7MT0 - chains C and D of the 60 polymer chains in the assembly; structure by electron microscopy, 2.82 A resolution.

== Chain C (and D) ==
Name: Capsid protein VP1
Source organism: Adeno-associated virus 9
Notes: chain D of this document is another copy of the same molecule, construct and numbering; everything in this record applies to it too
Reference sequence: Q6JC40 (Q6JC40_9VIRU); residue numbers follow UniProt; this construct covers 219-736
Amino-acid sequence (518 residues; each row starts with the number of its first residue):
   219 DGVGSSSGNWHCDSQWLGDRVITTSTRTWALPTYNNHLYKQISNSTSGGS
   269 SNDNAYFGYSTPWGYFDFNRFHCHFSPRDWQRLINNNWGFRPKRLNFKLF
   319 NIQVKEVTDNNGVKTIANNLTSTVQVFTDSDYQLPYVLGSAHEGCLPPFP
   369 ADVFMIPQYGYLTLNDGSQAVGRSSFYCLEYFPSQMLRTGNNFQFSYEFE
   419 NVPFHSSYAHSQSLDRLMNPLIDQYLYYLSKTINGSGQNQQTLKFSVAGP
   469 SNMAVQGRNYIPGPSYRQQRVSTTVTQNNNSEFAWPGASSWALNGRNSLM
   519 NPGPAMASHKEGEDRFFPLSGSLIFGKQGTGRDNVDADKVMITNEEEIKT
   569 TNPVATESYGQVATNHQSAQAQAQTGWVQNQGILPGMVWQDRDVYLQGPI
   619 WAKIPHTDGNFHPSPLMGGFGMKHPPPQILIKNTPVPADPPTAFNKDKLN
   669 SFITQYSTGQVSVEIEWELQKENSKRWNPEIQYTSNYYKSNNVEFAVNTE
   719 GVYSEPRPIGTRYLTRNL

== How chain C and chain D interact ==
Pairs across the interface (95):
  D219(C) with S223(D), hydrogen bond (backbone-side chain)
  L256(C) with E718(D)
  Y257(C) with F367(D), hydrophobic; A369(D), hydrophobic; V715(D); G719(D)
  K258(C) with N716(D); T717(D)
  Q259(C) with N709(D); N710(D), hydrogen bond; N716(D); T717(D)
  Y277(C) with V711(D); A714(D)
  E324(C) with I334(D); N336(D)
  N328(C) with V331(D)
  N337(C) with N336(D), hydrogen bond
  T339(C) with Q321(D), hydrogen bond; K323(D); N336(D), hydrogen bond; L338(D)
  S340(C) with Q321(D)
  Q343(C) with W228(D)
  D384(C) with K707(D), salt bridge
  Q387(C) with K707(D); S708(D); N709(D), hydrogen bond
  A388(C) with K707(D); S708(D), hydrogen bond (backbone-backbone); V711(D), hydrophobic
  V389(C) with Y705(D)
  G390(C) with N704(D); Y705(D)
  R391(C) with Y705(D), hydrogen bond
  S392(C) with V711(D)
  F394(C) with F367(D), hydrophobic; A714(D), hydrophobic; V715(D), hydrophobic
  C396(C) with F367(D), hydrophobic
  E398(C) with W228(D), hydrogen bond (backbone-side chain); C230(D)
  Y399(C) with C230(D); D231(D); S294(D), hydrogen bond
  F400(C) with C230(D)
  P401(C) with W228(D); H229(D)
  S402(C) with W228(D), hydrogen bond (backbone-backbone)
  Q403(C) with N227(D)
  M404(C) with S224(D), hydrogen bond (backbone-side chain); G226(D); N227(D); W228(D); N319(D); Q678(D)
  R406(C) with V221(D), hydrogen bond (side chain-backbone); G222(D); S223(D); S224(D); T407(D)
  T407(C) with G222(D)
  N409(C) with G222(D); S223(D); S224(D), hydrogen bond (side chain-backbone)
  P653(C) with V371(D), hydrophobic
  V654(C) with Q321(D); K323(D)
  P655(C) with A248(D), hydrophobic; Y674(D), hydrogen bond (backbone-side chain); T676(D)
  A656(C) with I334(D), hydrophobic; Y674(D)
  D657(C) with V325(D); K332(D), salt bridge; Y674(D)
  P658(C) with P250(D), hydrophobic; M373(D), hydrophobic
  P659(C) with P250(D); M373(D)
  T660(C) with T251(D); Y252(D)
  F662(C) with G362(D); M373(D), hydrophobic; I374(D); P375(D), hydrophobic
  N663(C) with M373(D)
  K664(C) with E361(D)
  K666(C) with D370(D), salt bridge; V371(D); G719(D), hydrogen bond (side chain-backbone)
  L667(C) with A248(D), hydrophobic; V371(D), hydrogen bond (backbone-backbone)
  F670(C) with V371(D), hydrophobic
  I671(C) with I334(D), hydrophobic
Other interface residues (no listed pair), chain C (53 interface residues in all): G220, V221, H255, F275, L338, T341, A661
Other interface residues (no listed pair), chain D (58 interface residues in all): S232, T246, F293, P368, F372, Q376, Q546, V720

== Overview ==
53 residues of chain C and 58 residues of chain D are in contact, with 17 hydrogen bonds and 3 salt bridges.
Among the polar pairs are D384(C)-K707(D), D657(C)-K332(D) and K666(C)-D370(D).
Chain C and chain D are both Capsid protein VP1 (Adeno-associated virus 9); the structure, Structure of the
adeno-associated virus 9 capsid at pH 7.4, was determined by electron microscopy, deposited together with
7MTG, 7MTP, 7MTW, 7MTZ and 7MUA.
